PDB entry 8R69 | electron microscopy, 4.30 A resolution (low resolution: residue-level contacts below are approximate; hydrogen-bond / salt-bridge calls are withheld) | chains B and C of the 14 polymer chains in the assembly

# Chain B
Molecule: Portal protein
Organism: Staphylococcus phage 812
UniProt: A0A0U1WIV9 (A0A0U1WIV9_9CAUD); residues 1-563 here = UniProt positions 1-563
Chain sequence (563 residues; numbered 1 to 563; the number before each row is that of its first residue):
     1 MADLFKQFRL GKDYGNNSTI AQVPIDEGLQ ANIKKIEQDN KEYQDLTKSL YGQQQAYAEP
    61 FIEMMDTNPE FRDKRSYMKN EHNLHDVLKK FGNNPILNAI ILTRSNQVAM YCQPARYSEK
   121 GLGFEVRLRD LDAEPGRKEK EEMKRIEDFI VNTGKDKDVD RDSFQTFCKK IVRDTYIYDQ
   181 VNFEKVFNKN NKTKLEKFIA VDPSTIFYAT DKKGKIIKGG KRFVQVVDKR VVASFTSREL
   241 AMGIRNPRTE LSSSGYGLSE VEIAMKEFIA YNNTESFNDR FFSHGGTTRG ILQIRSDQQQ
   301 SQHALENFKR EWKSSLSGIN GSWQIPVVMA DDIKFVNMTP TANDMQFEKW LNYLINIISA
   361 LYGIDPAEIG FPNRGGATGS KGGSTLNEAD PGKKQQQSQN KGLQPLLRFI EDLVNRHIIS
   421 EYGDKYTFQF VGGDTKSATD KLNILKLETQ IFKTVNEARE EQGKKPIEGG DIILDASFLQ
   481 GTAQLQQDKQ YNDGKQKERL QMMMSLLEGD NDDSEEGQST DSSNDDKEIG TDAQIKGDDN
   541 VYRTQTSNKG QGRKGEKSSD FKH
Unresolved in the structure: 1-48, 379-394, 504-563
Bound ions: Zn2+: E311 (shared with H117(C) of chain C)

# Chain C
Molecule: Putative neck protein
Organism: Staphylococcus phage 812
UniProt: A1YTN6 (A1YTN6_9CAUD); residue numbers follow UniProt; this construct covers 1-302
Chain sequence (302 residues; row label = number of the first residue in the row):
     1 MVNSMFGGDL DPYEKSLNYE YPYHPSGNPK HIDVSEIDNL TLADYGWSPD AVKAYMFGIV
    61 VQNPDTGQPM GDEFYNHILE RAVGKAERAL DISILPDTQH EMRDYHETEF NSYMFVHAYR
   121 KPILQVENLQ LQFNGRPIYK YPANWWKVEH LAGHVQLFPT ALMQTGQSMS YDAVFNGYPQ
   181 LAGVYPPSGA TFAPQMIRLE YVSGMLPRKK AGRNKPWEMP PELEQLVIKY ALKEIYQVWG
   241 NLIIGAGIAN KTLEVDGITE TIGTTQSAMY GGASAQILQI NEDIKELLDG LRAYFGYNMI
   301 GL
Unresolved in the structure: 1-15, 162-189
Bound ions: Zn2+: H117 (shared with E311(B) of chain B)

# How chain B and chain C interact
Contacting residue pairs - 45 pairs, chain B then chain C:
  I294(B) - Y297(C)
  R295(B) - Y297(C)
  S296(B) - Y297(C)
  D297(B) - D289(C)
  Q298(B) - D289(C)
  Q298(B) - G290(C)
  Q298(B) - A293(C)
  Q299(B) - A293(C)
  Q300(B) - A293(C)
  Q300(B) - G296(C)
  Q300(B) - Y297(C)
  S301(B) - A293(C)
  S301(B) - Y294(C)
  H303(B) - L151(C)
  A304(B) - F295(C)
  A304(B) - G296(C)
  N307(B) - E149(C)
  N307(B) - A152(C)
  N307(B) - H154(C)
  F308(B) - M299(C)
  R310(B) - E149(C)
  R310(B) - H154(C)
  R310(B) - Q156(C)
  E311(B) - F115(C)
  E311(B) - H117(C)
  E311(B) - H154(C)
  E311(B) - M299(C)
  W312(B) - M299(C)
  S314(B) - T108(C)
  S314(B) - S112(C)
  S314(B) - F115(C)
  S315(B) - T108(C)
  N320(B) - T108(C)
  N320(B) - N111(C)
  N320(B) - S112(C)
  G321(B) - T108(C)
  Q324(B) - T108(C)
  Q324(B) - L302(C)
  I325(B) - G301(C)
  I325(B) - L302(C)
  P326(B) - I300(C)
  V327(B) - N298(C)
  V327(B) - M299(C)
  V327(B) - I300(C)
  A330(B) - Y297(C)
Interface residues without a listed pair, chain B (25 interface residues in all): V328
Interface residues without a listed pair, chain C (23 interface residues in all): E109

# Summary
The interface between chain B and chain C involves 25 residues on one side and 23 on the other. The Zn2+ site
is built by E311(B) and H117(C).
Here chain B is Portal protein and chain C is Putative neck protein, both from Staphylococcus phage 812. Entry
8R69 (Neck and tail of phage 812 virion (composite)) was determined by electron microscopy together with 8Q01,
8Q1I, 8Q7D, 8QEK, 8QEM, 8QJE, 8QKH and 8R5G from the same study.
